Entry 4A2J (X-ray diffraction, 2.00 A resolution); this record covers chain A.

== Chain A ==
Molecule: Progesterone receptor
From: Homo sapiens
Notes: fragment: ligand binding domain, residues 514-769
UniProtKB: P06401 (PRGR_HUMAN); residues 678-933 here correspond to UniProt positions 514-769 (UniProt number = residue number - 164)
Chain sequence (260 residues; row label = number of the first residue in the row):
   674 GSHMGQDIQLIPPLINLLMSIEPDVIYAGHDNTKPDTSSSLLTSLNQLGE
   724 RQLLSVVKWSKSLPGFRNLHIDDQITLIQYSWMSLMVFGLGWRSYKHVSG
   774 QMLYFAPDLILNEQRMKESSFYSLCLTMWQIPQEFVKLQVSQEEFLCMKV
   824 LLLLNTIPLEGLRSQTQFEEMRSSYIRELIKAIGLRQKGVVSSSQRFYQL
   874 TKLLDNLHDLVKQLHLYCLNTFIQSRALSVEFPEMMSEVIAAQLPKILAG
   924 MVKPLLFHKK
Disordered / not traced: 674-682, 933
Sequence notes: expression tag (674-677)
Residues lining bound ligands: AS0 (4-[(11beta,17beta)-17-methoxy-17-(methoxymethyl)-3-oxoestra-4,9-dien-11-yl]benzaldehyde oxime): L715, L718, N719, L721, G722, E723, Q725, L726, W755, M756, M759, V760, L763, R766, F778, F794, L797, M801, L887, Y890, C891, T894, F905, M908, M909
From the paper describing this entry:
  - binding site for AS0: L715, L718, E723, Q725, R766, F794, L797, M801, Y890, M909

== Summary ==
Ligands of chain A: compound AS0. From the paper: a binding site for AS0 at L715, L718 and E723 among others.
Chain A is Progesterone receptor (Homo sapiens); the structure, PR X-Ray structures in agonist conformations
reveal two different mechanisms for partial agonism in 11beta-substituted steroids, was determined by X-ray
diffraction (same publication as 4APU).
